Entry 2WWW (X-ray diffraction, 2.64 A resolution); this record covers chains C and D.

[Chain C (and D)]
Molecule: Methylmalonic aciduria type A protein, mitochondrial
Organism: Homo sapiens
Notes: fragment: gtpase, residues 72-418; chain D of this document is another copy of the same molecule, construct and numbering; everything in this record applies to it too
UniProt: Q8IVH4 (MMAA_HUMAN); residues 72-418 here = UniProt positions 72-418
Amino-acid sequence (349 residues; each row starts with the number of its first residue):
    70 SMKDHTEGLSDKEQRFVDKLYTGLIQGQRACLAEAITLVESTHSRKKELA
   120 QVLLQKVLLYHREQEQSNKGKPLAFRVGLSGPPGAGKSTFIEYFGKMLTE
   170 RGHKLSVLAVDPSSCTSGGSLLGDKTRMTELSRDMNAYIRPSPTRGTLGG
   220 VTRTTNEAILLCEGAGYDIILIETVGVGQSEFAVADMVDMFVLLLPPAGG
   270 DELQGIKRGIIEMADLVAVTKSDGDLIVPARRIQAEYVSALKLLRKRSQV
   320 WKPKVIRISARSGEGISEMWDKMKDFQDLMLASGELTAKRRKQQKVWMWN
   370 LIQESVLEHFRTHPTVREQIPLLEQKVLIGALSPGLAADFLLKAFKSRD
Unresolved in the structure: 70-83, 183-197, 210-219, 268-279, 316-319, 417-418 (chain D: 70-72, 183-197, 213-220, 268-274, 417-418)
Residues lining bound ligands:
  - nonaethylene glycol (2PE): K140, P141, L142, A143, F144, R170, G171, H172, D237, I238, W339, K343, Q346, L350
  - GDP (guanosine-5'-diphosphate): P151, P152, G153, A154, G155, K156, S157, T158, K290, D292, S328, A329, R330
UniProt features mapped onto this chain:
  - binding site (GTP): G150 to T158, D292, S328 to R330
From the paper describing this entry:
  - binding site for GDP: K156, S157, T158, K290, D292, R330
  - disease-associated variants - G188R: abolished binding to hMUT

[How chain C and chain D interact]
Pairs across the interface (70):
  Q124(C) - G399(D)  hydrogen bond (side chain-backbone)
  Q124(C) - A400(D)
  Q124(C) - L401(D)
  Q124(C) - S402(D)
  L127(C) - V396(D)
  L127(C) - L397(D)
  L127(C) - G399(D)
  L128(C) - I398(D)
  L128(C) - G399(D)
  R131(C) - I398(D)
  Q248(C) - P181(D)
  Q363(C) - L397(D)
  K364(C) - E393(D)
  M367(C) - E393(D)
  M367(C) - V396(D)  hydrophobic
  M367(C) - L397(D)
  W368(C) - R380(D)
  W368(C) - I389(D)  hydrophobic
  W368(C) - E393(D)
  L370(C) - P403(D)
  I371(C) - A406(D)  hydrophobic
  I371(C) - A407(D)
  I371(C) - L410(D)  hydrophobic
  Q372(C) - R380(D)  hydrogen bond
  S374(C) - P403(D)
  S374(C) - G404(D)  hydrogen bond (side chain-backbone)
  S374(C) - A407(D)
  V375(C) - F379(D)  hydrophobic
  V375(C) - A407(D)
  V375(C) - L411(D)  hydrophobic
  L376(C) - Q372(D)
  L376(C) - L376(D)  hydrophobic
  H378(C) - G404(D)
  H378(C) - D408(D)  salt bridge
  H378(C) - L411(D)
  F379(C) - V375(D)  hydrophobic
  R380(C) - W368(D)
  R380(C) - Q372(D)  hydrogen bond
  I389(C) - W368(D)  hydrophobic
  E393(C) - K364(D)
  E393(C) - M367(D)
  E393(C) - W368(D)
  V396(C) - L127(D)
  V396(C) - M367(D)  hydrophobic
  L397(C) - L127(D)
  L397(C) - Q363(D)
  L397(C) - M367(D)
  I398(C) - L128(D)
  I398(C) - R131(D)
  G399(C) - Q124(D)  hydrogen bond (backbone-side chain)
  G399(C) - L128(D)
  L401(C) - Q124(D)
  S402(C) - Q120(D)
  S402(C) - Q124(D)
  P403(C) - Q120(D)
  P403(C) - L370(D)
  P403(C) - S374(D)
  G404(C) - S374(D)
  G404(C) - H378(D)
  A407(C) - I371(D)
  A407(C) - S374(D)
  A407(C) - V375(D)
  D408(C) - H378(D)  salt bridge
  L410(C) - I371(D)  hydrophobic
  L411(C) - V375(D)  hydrophobic
  L411(C) - H378(D)
  L411(C) - F414(D)  hydrophobic
  F414(C) - L411(D)  hydrophobic
  F414(C) - K415(D)
  K415(C) - F414(D)
Interface residues without a listed pair, chain C (40 interface residues in all): S182, G247, L392, A400, L405, A406
Interface residues without a listed pair, chain D (41 interface residues in all): T75, V246, W366, H382

[Summary]
40 residues of chain C and 41 residues of chain D are in contact, with 5 hydrogen bonds and 2 salt bridges.
Polar contacts include H378(C)-D408(D), Q124(C)-G399(D) and Q372(C)-R380(D). From the paper: a binding site
for GDP at K156(C), S157(C) and T158(C) among others; G188R of chain C abolishes binding to hMUT.
Chain C and chain D are both Methylmalonic aciduria type A protein, mitochondrial (Homo sapiens); the
structure, Crystal Structure of Methylmalonic Acidemia Type A Protein, was determined by X-ray diffraction
together with 2XIQ and 3BIC from the same study.
